Entry 3QVL (X-ray diffraction, 1.82 A resolution); this record covers chain A.

[Chain A]
Name: Putative hydantoin racemase
Organism: Klebsiella pneumoniae subsp. pneumoniae
Reference sequence: A6T9E8 (A6T9E8_KLEP7); residues 3-247 here = UniProt positions 3-247
Chain sequence (245 residues; row label = number of the first residue in the row):
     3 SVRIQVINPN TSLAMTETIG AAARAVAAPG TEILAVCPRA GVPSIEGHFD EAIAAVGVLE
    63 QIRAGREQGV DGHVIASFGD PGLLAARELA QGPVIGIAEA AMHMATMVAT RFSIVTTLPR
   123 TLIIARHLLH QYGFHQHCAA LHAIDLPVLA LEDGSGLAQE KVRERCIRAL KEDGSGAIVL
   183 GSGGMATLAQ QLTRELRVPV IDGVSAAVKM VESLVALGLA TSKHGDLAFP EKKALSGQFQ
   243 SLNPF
Construct notes: conflict Ser79 (Cys in A6T9E8), Ser184 (Cys in A6T9E8), Gln193 (Glu in A6T9E8)
Ligand contacts: Hydantoin-5-acetic acid (5HY; [(4R)-2,5-dioxoimidazolidin-4-yl]acetic acid): Asn12, Met17, Ser46, Ile47, Ala78, Ser79, Phe80, Ile99, Thr118, Thr119, Val150, Gly183, Ser184, Gly185
From the paper describing this entry:
  - binding site for Hydantoin-5-acetic acid: Phe80, Ser184, Gly185

[Overview]
Bound to chain A: Hydantoin-5-acetic acid. From the paper: a binding site for Hydantoin-5-acetic acid at
Phe80, Ser184 and Gly185.
Chain A is Putative hydantoin racemase (Klebsiella pneumoniae subsp. pneumoniae); the structure, Allantoin
racemase from Klebsiella pneumoniae, was determined by X-ray diffraction together with 3QVJ and 3QVK from the
same study.
